PDB entry 7BSI | electron microscopy, 4.10 A resolution (low resolution: residue-level contacts below are approximate; hydrogen-bond / salt-bridge calls are withheld) | chains b and E of the 47 polymer chains in the assembly

Chain b:
Name: Triplex capsid protein 1
Source organism: Epstein-Barr virus (strain B95-8)
UniProt: P03187 (TRX1_EBVB9); residues 1-364 here = UniProt positions 1-364
Chain sequence (364 residues; row label = number of the first residue in the row):
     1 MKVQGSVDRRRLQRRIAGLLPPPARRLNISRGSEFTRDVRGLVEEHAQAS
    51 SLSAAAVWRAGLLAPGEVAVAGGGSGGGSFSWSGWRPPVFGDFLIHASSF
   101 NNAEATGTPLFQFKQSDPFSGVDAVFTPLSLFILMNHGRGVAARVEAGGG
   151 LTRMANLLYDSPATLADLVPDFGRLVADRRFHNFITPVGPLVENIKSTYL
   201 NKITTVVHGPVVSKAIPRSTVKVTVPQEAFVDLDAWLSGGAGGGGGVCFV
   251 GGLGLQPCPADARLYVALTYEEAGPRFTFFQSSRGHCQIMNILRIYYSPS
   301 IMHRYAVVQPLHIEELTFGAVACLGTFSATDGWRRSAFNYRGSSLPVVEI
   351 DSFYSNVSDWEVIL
Disordered / not traced: 1-8, 72-81, 138-149, 239-255

Chain E:
Name: Major capsid protein
Source organism: Epstein-Barr virus (strain B95-8)
UniProt: P03226 (MCP_EBVB9); numbering as in UniProt (aligned over 1-1381)
Chain sequence (1381 residues; row label = number of the first residue in the row):
     1 MASNEGVENRPFPYLTVDADLLSNLRQSAAEGLFHSFDLLVGKDAREAGI
    51 KFEVLLGVYTNAIQYVRFLETALAVSCVNTEFKDLSRMTDGKIQFRISVP
   101 TIAHGDGRRPSKQRTFIVVKNCHKHHISTEMELSMLDLEILHSIPETPVE
   151 YAEYVGAVKTVASALQFGVDALERGLINTVLSVKLRHAPPMFILQTLADP
   201 TFTERGFSKTVKSDLIAMFKRHLLEHSFFLDRAENMGSGFSQYVRSRLSE
   251 MVAAVSGESVLKGVSTYTTAKGGEPVGGVFIVTDNVLRQLLTFLGEEADN
   301 QIMGPSSYASFVVRGENLVTAVSYGRVMRTFEHFMARIVDSPEKAGSTKS
   351 DLPAVAAGVEDQPRVPISAAVIKLGNHAVAVESLQKMYNDTQSPYPLNRR
   401 MQYSYYFPVGLFMPNPKYTTSAAIKMLDNPTQQLPVEAWIVNKNNLLLAF
   451 NLQNALKVLCHPRLHTPAHTLNSLNAAPAPRDRRETYSLQHRRPNHMNVL
   501 VIVDEFYDNKYAAPVTDIALKCGLPTEDFLHPSNYDLLRLELHPLYDIYI
   551 GRDAGERARHRAVHRLMVGNLPTPLAPAAFQEARGQQFETATSLAHVVDQ
   601 AVIETVQDTAYDTAYPAFFYVVEAMIHGFEEKFVMNVPLVSLCINTYWER
   651 SGRLAFVNSFSMIKFICRHLGNNAISKEAYSMYRKIYGELIALEQALMRL
   701 AGSDVVGDESVGQYVCALLDPNLLPPVAYTDIFTHLLTVSDRAPQIIIGN
   751 EVYADTLAAPQFIERVGNMDEMAAQFVALYGYRVNGDHDHDFRLHLGPYV
   801 DEGHADVLEKIFYYVFLPTCTNAHMCGLGVDFQHVAQTLAYNGPAFSHHF
   851 TRDEDILDNLENGTLRDLLEISDLRPTVGMIRDLSASFMTCPTFTRAVRV
   901 SVDNDVTQQLAPNPADKRTEQTVLVNGLVAFAFSERTRAVTQCLFHAIPF
   951 HMFYGDPRVAATMHQDVATFVMRNPQQRAVEAFNRPEQLFAEYREWHRSP
  1001 MGKYAAECLPSLVSISGMTAMHIKMSPMAYIAQAKLKIHPGVAMTVVRTD
  1051 EILSENILFSSRASTSMFIGTPNVSRREARVDAVTFEVHHEMASIDTGLS
  1101 YSSTMTPARVAAITTDMGIHTQDFFSVFPAEAFGNQQVNDYIKAKVGAQR
  1151 NGTLLRDPRTYLAGMTNVNGAPGLCHGQQATCEIIVTPVTADVAYFQKSN
  1201 SPRGRAACVVSCENYNQEVAEGLIYDHSRPDAAYEYRSTVNPWASQLGSL
  1251 GDIMYNSSYRQTAVPGLYSPCRAFFNKEELLRNNRGLYNMVNEYSQRLGG
  1301 HPATSNTEVQFVVIAGTDVFLEQPCSFLQEAFPALSASSRALIDEFMSVK
  1351 QTHAPIHYGHYIIEEVAPVRRILKFGNKVVF
Disordered / not traced: 1-3, 1166-1173

Chain b / chain E interface:
Pairs across the interface (65; chain b residue first):
  Arg15(b) with Ser143(E); Ile144(E)
  Gln48(b) with Ser1075(E); Arg1076(E)
  Ala49(b) with Val1074(E); Ser1075(E)
  Ser50(b) with Asn1073(E); Val1074(E)
  Ser51(b) with Pro1072(E); Asn1073(E); Val1074(E)
  Leu52(b) with Val169(E); Pro1072(E); Asn1073(E); Val1074(E); Val1088(E)
  Val57(b) with Val1074(E)
  Leu62(b) with Arg1076(E); Phe1086(E)
  Leu63(b) with Leu138(E); His142(E); Phe1086(E)
  Ala64(b) with His142(E); Arg1076(E)
  Pro65(b) with Met135(E); His142(E)
  Gly66(b) with Met135(E)
  Glu67(b) with Arg1076(E)
  Ala71(b) with His142(E)
  Pro88(b) with Arg1077(E)
  Phe90(b) with Arg1077(E); Glu1078(E)
  Asp92(b) with Arg1077(E)
  His96(b) with Gln1261(E); Thr1262(E); Ile1314(E)
  Ala97(b) with Gln1261(E)
  Asp117(b) with Arg1156(E); Tyr1161(E)
  Phe119(b) with Tyr1161(E); Leu1162(E); Gly1164(E); Met1165(E)
  Gly121(b) with Thr1160(E); Leu1162(E)
  Val122(b) with Thr1160(E)
  Ala163(b) with Arg1260(E)
  Thr164(b) with Arg1260(E); Thr1262(E)
  Asp167(b) with Thr1262(E); Ala1263(E)
  Leu168(b) with Thr1262(E)
  Ile195(b) with His126(E)
  Tyr199(b) with Gln1261(E); Leu1298(E); Pro1302(E); Ile1314(E); Ala1315(E)
  Leu200(b) with Ile1314(E)
  Lys214(b) with Arg1077(E); Glu1087(E)
  Ile216(b) with Asn1073(E); His1089(E)
  Pro217(b) with Ser86(E); Arg87(E)
Other interface residues (no listed pair), chain b (39 interface residues in all): Arg11, Trp58, Val68, Pro87, Ser98, Ser120
Other interface residues (no listed pair), chain E (43 interface residues in all): Glu139, Leu141, Glu146, Val161, Gly168, Thr1071, Ala1079, Val1264, Val1313

Summary:
39 residues of chain b face 43 of chain E across their interface.
Here chain b is Triplex capsid protein 1 and chain E is Major capsid protein, both from Epstein-Barr virus
(strain B95-8). Entry 7BSI (Epstein-Barr virus, one asymmetric unit structure of the icosahedral tegumented
capsid) was determined by electron microscopy together with 7BQT, 7BQX, 7BR7 and 7BR8 from the same study.
